Entry 1EB1 (X-ray diffraction, 1.80 A resolution); this record covers chains H and L of the 4 polymer chains in the assembly.

== Chain H ==
Molecule: Thrombin heavy chain
Organism: Homo sapiens
UniProt: P00734 (THRB_HUMAN); the construct lacks a stretch of the UniProt sequence and is renumbered around it, so the offset changes along the chain: 16-36 = UniProt 364-384; 37-60 = UniProt 386-409; 61-77 = UniProt 419-435; 78-97 = UniProt 437-456; 7 more segments
Sequence (257 residues; numbered 16 to 245 plus 28 insertion-coded residues; 1 number in that range is skipped by the numbering (no residue carries it; nothing is unmodelled there); the number before each row is that of its first residue; a row labelled like 60A-60I holds insertion residues (60A, then the next letters in order)):
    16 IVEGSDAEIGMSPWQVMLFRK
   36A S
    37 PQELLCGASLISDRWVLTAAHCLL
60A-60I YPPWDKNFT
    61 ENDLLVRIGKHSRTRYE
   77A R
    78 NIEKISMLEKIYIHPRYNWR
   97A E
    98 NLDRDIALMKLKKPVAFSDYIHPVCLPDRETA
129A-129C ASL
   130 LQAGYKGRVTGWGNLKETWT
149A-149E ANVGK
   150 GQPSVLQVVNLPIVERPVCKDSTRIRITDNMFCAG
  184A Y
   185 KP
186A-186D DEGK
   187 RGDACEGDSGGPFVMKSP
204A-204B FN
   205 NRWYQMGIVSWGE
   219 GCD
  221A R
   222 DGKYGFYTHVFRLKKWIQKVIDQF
UniProt features mapped onto this chain:
  - region: Ala183 to Val200 (High affinity receptor-binding region which is also known as the TP508 peptide)
  - active site (Charge relay system): His57, Asp102, Ser195
  - glycosylation: Asn60G (N-linked (GlcNAc...) (complex) asparagine)
Disulfides: Cys42-Cys58, Cys168-Cys182, Cys191-Cys220

== Chain L ==
Molecule: Thrombin light chain
Organism: Homo sapiens
Notes: EC 3.4.21.5; fragment: catalytic domain residues 364-620
UniProt: P00734 (THRB_HUMAN); residues 1-14 here correspond to UniProt positions 336-349 (UniProt number = residue number + 335)
Sequence (27 residues; row label = number of the first residue in the row; a row labelled like 14A-14K holds insertion residues (14A, then the next letters in order)):
    1B A
    1A D
     1 CGLRPLFEKKSLED
14A-14K KTERELLESYI

== Chain H / chain L interface ==
Cross-chain cystine bridges: Cys122(H)-Cys1(L)
Contacting residue pairs (60):
  Glu23(H) - Phe7(L)
  Glu23(H) - Asp14(L)
  Glu23(H) - Lys14A(L)  hydrogen bond (side chain-backbone)
  Ile24(H) - Leu6(L)
  Ile24(H) - Phe7(L)
  Gly25(H) - Arg4(L)
  Gly25(H) - Phe7(L)
  Met26(H) - Arg4(L)  hydrogen bond (backbone-side chain)
  Met26(H) - Phe7(L)  hydrophobic
  Met26(H) - Asp14(L)
  Pro28(H) - Arg4(L)
  Trp29(H) - Gly2(L)
  Trp29(H) - Arg4(L)
  Ser115(H) - Pro5(L)
  Asp116(H) - Pro5(L)
  Asp116(H) - Leu6(L)
  His119(H) - Asp1A(L)  salt bridge
  His119(H) - Leu3(L)  hydrogen bond (side chain-backbone)
  His119(H) - Pro5(L)
  His119(H) - Lys9(L)
  Pro120(H) - Cys1(L)
  Pro120(H) - Gly2(L)  hydrogen bond (backbone-backbone)
  Val121(H) - Cys1(L)
  Cys122(H) - Cys1(L)  disulfide
  Cys122(H) - Gly2(L)
  Gly133(H) - Ser14I(L)
  Tyr134(H) - Ser14I(L)
  Tyr134(H) - Tyr14J(L)  hydrophobic
  Tyr134(H) - Ile14K(L)  hydrogen bond (side chain-backbone)
  Lys135(H) - Glu14E(L)  salt bridge
  Lys135(H) - Leu14F(L)
  Lys135(H) - Ser14I(L)  hydrogen bond (backbone-side chain)
  Lys135(H) - Tyr14J(L)  hydrogen bond (backbone-side chain)
  Gly136(H) - Leu14F(L)
  Arg137(H) - Arg4(L)
  Arg137(H) - Asp14(L)  salt bridge
  Arg137(H) - Thr14B(L)  hydrogen bond
  Arg137(H) - Glu14C(L)
  Asn159(H) - Thr14B(L)  hydrogen bond
  Asn159(H) - Glu14E(L)  hydrogen bond
  Asn159(H) - Leu14F(L)
  Tyr184A(H) - Glu14E(L)  hydrogen bond
  Met201(H) - Tyr14J(L)
  Lys202(H) - Glu8(L)  salt bridge
  Lys202(H) - Glu14C(L)  salt bridge
  Lys202(H) - Tyr14J(L)
  Pro204(H) - Leu14G(L)  hydrophobic
  Pro204(H) - Tyr14J(L)
  Asn205(H) - Leu3(L)
  Asn205(H) - Glu8(L)
  Arg206(H) - Cys1(L)  hydrogen bond (side chain-backbone)
  Arg206(H) - Asp1A(L)
  Arg206(H) - Ala1B(L)  hydrogen bond (side chain-backbone)
  Arg206(H) - Gly2(L)
  Arg206(H) - Leu3(L)
  Trp207(H) - Gly2(L)  hydrogen bond (backbone-backbone)
  Trp207(H) - Arg4(L)
  Trp207(H) - Glu8(L)  hydrogen bond
  Trp207(H) - Asp14(L)
  Trp207(H) - Leu14F(L)  hydrophobic
Other interface residues (no listed pair), chain H (27 interface residues in all): Tyr117, Leu129C

== Overview ==
27 residues of chain H face 21 of chain L across their interface, with 1 disulfide bond, 15 hydrogen bonds and
5 salt bridges. Polar contacts include His119(H)-Asp1A(L), Lys135(H)-Glu14E(L) and Arg137(H)-Asp14(L). Curated
annotation (UniProt) lists 3 active-site residues on chain H.
Here chain H is Thrombin heavy chain and chain L is Thrombin light chain, both from Homo sapiens. Entry 1EB1
(Complex structure of human thrombin with N-methyl-arginine inhibitor) was determined by X-ray diffraction.
